Entry 9LJ2 (electron microscopy, 2.98 A resolution); this record covers chains C and I of the 12 polymer chains in the assembly.

== Chain C ==
Name: Histone H2A
Source organism: Xenopus laevis
UniProtKB: Q6AZJ8 (Q6AZJ8_XENLA); residues 12-118 here correspond to UniProt positions 13-119 (UniProt number = residue number + 1)
Chain sequence (107 residues; each row starts with the number of its first residue):
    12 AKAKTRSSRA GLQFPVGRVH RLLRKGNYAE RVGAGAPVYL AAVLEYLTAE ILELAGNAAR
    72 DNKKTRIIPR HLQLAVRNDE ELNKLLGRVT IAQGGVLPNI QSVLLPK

== Chain I ==
Molecule: 147-nt DNA strand
Source organism: Escherichia coli K-12
Sequence (147 nucleotides; each row starts with the number of its first residue):
     1 TCAGGATGTA TATATCTGAC ACGTGCCTGG AGACTAGGGA GTAATCCCCT TGGCGCTTAA
    61 ACGCACGTAC GCGCTGTCCC CCGCGTTTTA ACCGCCAAGG GGATTACTCC CTAGTCTCCA
   121 GGCACGTGTC AGATATATAC ATCCGAT

== How chain C and chain I interact ==
Residue-residue contacts (16):
  Arg29(C) - DC123(I)  sugar contact
  Arg29(C) - DA124(I)  salt bridge to the phosphate
  His31(C) - DG114(I)  salt bridge to the phosphate
  Arg35(C) - DG114(I)  salt bridge to the phosphate
  Arg42(C) - DA113(I)  sugar contact
  Arg42(C) - DG114(I)  phosphate contact
  Val43(C) - DA113(I)  sugar contact
  Val43(C) - DG114(I)  hydrogen bond to the phosphate
  Gly44(C) - DA113(I)  phosphate contact
  Ala45(C) - DA113(I)  phosphate contact
  Lys75(C) - DA133(I)  phosphate contact
  Lys75(C) - DT134(I)  phosphate contact
  Thr76(C) - DG132(I)  sugar contact
  Thr76(C) - DA133(I)  hydrogen bond to the phosphate
  Arg77(C) - DG132(I)  sugar contact
  Arg77(C) - DA133(I)  hydrogen bond to the phosphate
Also at the interface, not in a pair above, chain C (12 interface residues in all): Pro26, Lys74

== Summary ==
12 residues of chain C and 7 residues of chain I are in contact; the contacts include 3 hydrogen bonds and 3
salt bridges. Among the polar pairs are Val43(C)-DG114(I), Thr76(C)-DA133(I) and Arg77(C)-DA133(I).
Chain C is Histone H2A (Xenopus laevis) and chain I is a 147-nt DNA strand (Escherichia coli K-12); the
structure, Structure of isw1-nucleosome double-bound complex in ADP-ADP+ state, was determined by electron
microscopy (same publication as 9JNT, 9JNU, 9JNV, 9JO2, 9JO5 and 9LIU).
